Entry 4V93 (electron microscopy, 8.10 A resolution (very low resolution: no residue pairs are listed; an interface is given only as per-side residue counts)); this record covers chains C0 and C1 of the 180 polymer chains in the assembly.

# Chain C0
Protein: Hemoglobin linker chain L1
From: Lumbricus terrestris
Reference sequence: Q9GV76 (Q9GV76_LUMTE); residues -14 to 225 here correspond to UniProt positions 1-240 (UniProt number = residue number + 15)
Sequence (240 residues; row label = number of the first residue in the row; numbers below 1 keep their minus sign (Met-14 is residue -14)):
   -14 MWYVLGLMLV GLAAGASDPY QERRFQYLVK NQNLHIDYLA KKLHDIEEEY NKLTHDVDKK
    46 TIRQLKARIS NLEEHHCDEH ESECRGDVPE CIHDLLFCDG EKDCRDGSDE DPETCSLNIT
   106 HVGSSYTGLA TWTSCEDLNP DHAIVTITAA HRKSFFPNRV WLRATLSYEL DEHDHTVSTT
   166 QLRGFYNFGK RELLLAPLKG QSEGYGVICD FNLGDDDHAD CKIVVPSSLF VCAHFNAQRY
Not modelled in the structure: -14 to 8
Disulfide bonds: Cys194-Cys206

# Chain C1
Protein: Extracellular hemoglobin linker L2 subunit
From: Lumbricus terrestris
Reference sequence: Q2I743 (Q2I743_LUMTE); residues -36 to 251 here correspond to UniProt positions 1-288 (UniProt number = residue number + 37)
Sequence (288 residues; numbered -36 to 251; the number before each row is that of its first residue; numbers below 1 keep their minus sign (Met-36 is residue -36)):
   -36 MLRLLLLSAL SGLILADHHQ PSGGGGGSYG GGGGGGGPFG RLFSDQLDPR LGANAFLIIR
    24 LDRIIEKLRT KLDEAEKIDP EHFVSEIDAR VTKIEGTHCE KRTFQCGGNE QECISDLLVC
    84 DGHKDCHNAH DEDPDVCDTS VVKAGNVFSG TSTWHGCLAR EDHVTRITIT ASKRRKFFTA
   144 RIWLRALVES ELERHGENVT SSFNAKGYYN FASRRLILLP TDDHDDHLAV VCSFNRGDNE
   204 RAECHRVTEA TLHQCADLFV TLEEHDDHDD HDDDHHDDHG KHHGGKHH
Not modelled in the structure: -36 to 9, 230-251
Disulfide bonds: Cys195-Cys207

# Interface between chain C0 and chain C1
At this resolution (8 A) residue pairs are not listed: 28 residues of chain C0 and 26 of chain C1 lie at the interface.

# Summary
Chain C0 and chain C1 form an interface of 28 and 26 residues respectively.
Chain C0 is Hemoglobin linker chain L1 and chain C1 is Extracellular hemoglobin linker L2 subunit, both from
Lumbricus terrestris; the structure, Fitted coordinates for Lumbricus terrestris hemoglobin cryo-EM complex
(EMD-2627), was determined by electron microscopy.
